Entry 8Q6X (X-ray diffraction, 1.91 A resolution); this record covers chain A.

Chain A:
Name: Cytochrome P450
Source organism: Streptomyces katrae
UniProt: A0A0F4JF04 (A0A0F4JF04_9ACTN); residue numbers follow UniProt; this construct covers 1-393
Chain sequence (410 residues; row label = number of the first residue in the row):
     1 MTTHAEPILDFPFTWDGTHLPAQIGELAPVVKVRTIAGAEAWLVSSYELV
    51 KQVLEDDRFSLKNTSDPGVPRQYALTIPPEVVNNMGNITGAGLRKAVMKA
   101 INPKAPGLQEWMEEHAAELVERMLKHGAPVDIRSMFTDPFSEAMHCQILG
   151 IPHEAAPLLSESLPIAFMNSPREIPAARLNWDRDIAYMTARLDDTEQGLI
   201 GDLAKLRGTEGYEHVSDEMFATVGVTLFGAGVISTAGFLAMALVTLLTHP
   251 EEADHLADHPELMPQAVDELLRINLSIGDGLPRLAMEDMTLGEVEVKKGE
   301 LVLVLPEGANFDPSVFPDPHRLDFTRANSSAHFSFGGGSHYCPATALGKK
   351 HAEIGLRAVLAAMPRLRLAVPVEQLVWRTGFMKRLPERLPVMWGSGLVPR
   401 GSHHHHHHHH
Not modelled in the structure: 1-8, 398-410
Sequence notes: expression tag (394-410)
Metal / ion sites: heme Fe near Cys342 (its only coordinating residue here)
Ligand contacts: heme (HEM): Leu54, Leu61, Ile101, His145, Ile148, Leu227, Ala230, Gly231, Ser234, Thr235, Phe238, Leu271, Ile277, Leu281, Pro282, Arg283, Ser334, Phe335, Gly336, Ser339, His340, Cys342, Pro343, Ala344, Leu347, Gly348

Overview:
Chain A binds heme.
Chain A is Cytochrome P450 (Streptomyces katrae); the structure, Crystal structure of Cytochrome P450 GymB5
from Streptomyces katrae, was determined by X-ray diffraction, deposited together with 8Q6Y and 8Q6Z.
